PDB entry 2P5E | X-ray diffraction, 1.89 A resolution | chains D and E of the 5 polymer chains in the assembly

Chain D:
Molecule: T-Cell Receptor, Alpha Chain
Source organism: Homo sapiens
UniProtKB: A2NVQ1 (A2NVQ1_HUMAN); residues 1-92 here correspond to UniProt positions 20-111 (UniProt number = residue number + 19)
Chain sequence (195 residues; each row starts with the number of its first residue; numbering starts at 0):
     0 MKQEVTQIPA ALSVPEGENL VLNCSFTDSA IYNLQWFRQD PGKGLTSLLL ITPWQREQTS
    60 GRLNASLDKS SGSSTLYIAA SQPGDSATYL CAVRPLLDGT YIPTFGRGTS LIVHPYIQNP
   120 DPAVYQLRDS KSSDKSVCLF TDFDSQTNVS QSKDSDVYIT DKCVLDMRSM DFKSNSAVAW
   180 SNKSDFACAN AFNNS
Disordered / not traced: 194
Disulfide bonds: Cys23-Cys90, Cys137-Cys187

Chain E:
Molecule: Hypothetical protein
Source organism: Homo sapiens
UniProtKB: Q2YDB4 (Q2YDB4_HUMAN); aligned to UniProt positions 22-262 over residues 1-241 (the alignment contains insertions or deletions, so no single offset holds)
Chain sequence (242 residues; numbered 1 to 242; the number before each row is that of its first residue):
     1 GVTQTPKFQV LKTGQSMTLQ CAQDMNHEYM SWYRQDPGMG LRLIHYSVAI QTTDQGEVPN
    61 GYNVSRSTIE DFPLRLLSAA PSQTSVYFCA SSYLGNTGEL FFGEGSRLTV LEDLKNVFPP
   121 EVAVFEPSEA EISHTQKATL VCLATGFYPD HVELSWWVNG KEVHSGVCTD PQPLKEQPAL
   181 NDSRYALSSR LRVSATFWQD PRNHFRCQVQ FYGLSENDEW TQDRAKPVTQ IVSAEAWGRA
   241 DA
Disordered / not traced: 242
Disulfide bonds: Cys21-Cys89, Cys142-Cys207

Interface between chain D and chain E:
Pairs across the interface - 96 pairs, chain D then chain E:
  Tyr31(D) with Gly95(E); Asn96(E), hydrogen bond (side chain-backbone); Thr97(E); Gly98(E)
  Asn32(D) with Thr97(E); Gly98(E); Glu99(E)
  Gln34(D) with Glu99(E); Leu100(E), hydrogen bond (side chain-backbone)
  Phe36(D) with Phe102(E), hydrophobic
  Gln38(D) with Gln35(E), hydrogen bond
  Pro40(D) with Pro171(E), hydrophobic
  Gly41(D) with Arg107(E), hydrogen bond (backbone-side chain)
  Lys42(D) with Phe88(E); Arg107(E)
  Gly43(D) with Phe88(E); Arg107(E)
  Leu44(D) with Leu41(E), hydrophobic; Phe102(E), hydrophobic
  Ser46(D) with Glu99(E)
  Leu49(D) with Thr97(E)
  Arg93(D) with Tyr29(E); Ser92(E), hydrogen bond; Leu94(E); Gly98(E), hydrogen bond (side chain-backbone); Leu100(E)
  Thr99(D) with Tyr46(E), hydrogen bond (backbone-side chain)
  Tyr100(D) with Val48(E), hydrophobic; Leu94(E), hydrophobic
  Ile101(D) with Leu43(E), hydrophobic; Tyr46(E), hydrophobic
  Pro102(D) with Tyr29(E); Tyr33(E); Leu100(E), hydrophobic
  Phe104(D) with Tyr33(E); Leu41(E), hydrophobic; Phe102(E), hydrophobic
  Tyr124(D) with Ser128(E); Ala130(E); Glu131(E); His134(E); Thr135(E)
  Gln125(D) with Ser128(E)
  Leu126(D) with Phe125(E); Glu126(E); Thr139(E); Val141(E), hydrophobic
  Arg127(D) with Phe125(E); Glu126(E), hydrogen bond (backbone-backbone)
  Asp128(D) with Ala123(E); Val124(E); Phe125(E)
  Ser129(D) with Val124(E), hydrogen bond (backbone-backbone); Glu126(E); Glu235(E), hydrogen bond (side chain-backbone); Ala236(E)
  Lys134(D) with Phe125(E)
  Ser135(D) with Phe125(E)
  Val136(D) with Phe125(E), hydrophobic; Leu143(E), hydrophobic
  Leu138(D) with Thr139(E)
  Thr140(D) with Arg192(E)
  Asp141(D) with Thr135(E); Arg192(E), salt bridge
  Tyr157(D) with Leu174(E), hydrophobic; Glu176(E), hydrogen bond (side chain-backbone)
  Ile158(D) with Leu174(E)
  Thr159(D) with Asp170(E); Ser188(E); Arg190(E), hydrogen bond
  Asp160(D) with Arg190(E)
  Cys162(D) with Cys168(E), disulfide; Thr169(E); Arg190(E)
  Val163(D) with Cys168(E), hydrogen bond (backbone-side chain)
  Leu164(D) with Gly166(E); Cys168(E), hydrophobic; Arg192(E)
  Asp165(D) with Ser165(E), hydrogen bond (backbone-side chain); Gly166(E), hydrogen bond (backbone-backbone)
  Met166(D) with Lys137(E); Ser165(E); Arg192(E); Val193(E)
  Arg167(D) with His164(E); Ser165(E), hydrogen bond (backbone-side chain)
  Met169(D) with Lys137(E)
  Phe171(D) with Lys137(E); Arg192(E)
  Ser173(D) with Arg192(E), hydrogen bond
  Ser175(D) with Arg190(E), hydrogen bond
  Ala176(D) with Arg190(E)
  Val177(D) with Arg190(E)
  Trp179(D) with Leu143(E), hydrophobic; Leu174(E), hydrophobic; Ala186(E), hydrophobic
Interface residues without a listed pair, chain D (51 interface residues in all): Gln54, Asp120, Ser154, Ser168
Interface residues without a listed pair, chain E (55 interface residues in all): Glu104, Pro127, Thr145, Val167, Gln172, Lys175, Gln177, Ser194
Disulfides between the chains: Cys162(D)-Cys168(E)

In short:
51 residues of chain D face 55 of chain E across their interface, with 1 disulfide bond, 18 hydrogen bonds and
1 salt bridge. Polar pairs include Asp141(D)-Arg192(E), Tyr31(D)-Asn96(E) and Gln34(D)-Leu100(E).
Here chain D is T-Cell Receptor, Alpha Chain and chain E is Hypothetical protein, both from Homo sapiens.
Entry 2P5E (Crystal Structures of High Affinity Human T-Cell Receptors Bound to pMHC Reveal Native Diagonal
Binding Geometry) was determined by X-ray diffraction (same publication as 2P5W, 2PYE and 2PYF).
